PDB entry 8JXM | electron microscopy, 3.49 A resolution | chains L and M of the 12 polymer chains in the assembly

== Chain L (and M) ==
Protein: Methylcrotonoyl-CoA carboxylase subunit alpha, mitochondrial
Source organism: Homo sapiens
Notes: EC 6.4.1.4; chain M of this document is another copy of the same molecule, construct and numbering; everything in this record applies to it too
UniProt: Q96RQ3 (MCCA_HUMAN); numbering as in UniProt (aligned over 1-725)
Amino-acid sequence (725 residues; each row starts with the number of its first residue):
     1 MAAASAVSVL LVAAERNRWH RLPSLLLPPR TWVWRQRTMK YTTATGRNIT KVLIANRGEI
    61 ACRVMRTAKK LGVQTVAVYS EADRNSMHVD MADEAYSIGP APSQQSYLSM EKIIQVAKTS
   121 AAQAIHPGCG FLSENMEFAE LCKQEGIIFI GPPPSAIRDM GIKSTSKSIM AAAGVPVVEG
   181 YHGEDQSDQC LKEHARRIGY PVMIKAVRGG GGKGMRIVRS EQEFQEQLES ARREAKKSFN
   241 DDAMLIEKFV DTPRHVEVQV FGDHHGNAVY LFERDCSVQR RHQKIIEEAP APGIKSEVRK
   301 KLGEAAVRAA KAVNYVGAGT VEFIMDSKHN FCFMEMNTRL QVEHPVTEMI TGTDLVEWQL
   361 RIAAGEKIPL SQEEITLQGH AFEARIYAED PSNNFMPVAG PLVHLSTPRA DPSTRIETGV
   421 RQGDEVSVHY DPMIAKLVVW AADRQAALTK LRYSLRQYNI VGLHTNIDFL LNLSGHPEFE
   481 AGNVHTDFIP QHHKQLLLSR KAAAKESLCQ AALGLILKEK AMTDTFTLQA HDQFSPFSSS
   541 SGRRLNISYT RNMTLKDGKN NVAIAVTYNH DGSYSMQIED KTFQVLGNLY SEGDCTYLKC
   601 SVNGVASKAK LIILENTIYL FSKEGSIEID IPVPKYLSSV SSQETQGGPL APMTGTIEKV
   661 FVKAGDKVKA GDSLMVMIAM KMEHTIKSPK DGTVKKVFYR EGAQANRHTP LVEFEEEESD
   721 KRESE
Disordered / not traced: 1-57, 74-123, 180-248, 718-725 (chain M: 1-46, 183-246, 718-725)

== How chain L and chain M interact ==
Contacting residue pairs (12; chain L residue first):
  Gln-445(L) / Asn-48(M)
  Thr-449(L) / Gly-72(M)
  Lys-599(L) / Asp-90(M)  salt bridge
  Gly-604(L) / Tyr-79(M)  hydrogen bond (backbone-side chain)
  Gly-604(L) / Ala-95(M)
  Gly-604(L) / Ser-97(M)
  Val-605(L) / Ala-95(M)
  Val-605(L) / Tyr-96(M)  hydrophobic
  Ala-606(L) / Glu-94(M)
  Ala-606(L) / Ala-95(M)  hydrogen bond (backbone-backbone)
  Lys-608(L) / Asp-90(M)  hydrogen bond (side chain-backbone)
  Glu-624(L) / Glu-94(M)
Also at the interface, not in a pair above, chain L (11 interface residues in all): Lys-450, Ser-607, Lys-623
Also at the interface, not in a pair above, chain M (12 interface residues in all): Thr-50, Lys-70, Gln-74, Asp-93

== Overview ==
11 residues of chain L and 12 residues of chain M are in contact; the contacts include 3 hydrogen bonds and 1
salt bridge. Polar contacts include Lys-599(L)/Asp-90(M), Gly-604(L)/Tyr-79(M) and Lys-608(L)/Asp-90(M).
Chain L and chain M are both Methylcrotonoyl-CoA carboxylase subunit alpha, mitochondrial (Homo sapiens); the
structure, Human 3-methylcrotonyl-CoA carboxylase in BCCP-H2 state with MCoA, was determined by electron
microscopy (same publication as 7YBU, 8J4Z, 8J78, 8J7D, 8JAK, 8JAW and 3 further entries).
